PDB entry 6PC4 | X-ray diffraction, 2.60 A resolution | chains A and E of the 6 polymer chains in the assembly

Chain A:
Protein: Tubulin alpha-1B chain
From: Sus scrofa
UniProtKB: Q2XVP4 (TBA1B_PIG); residues 1-450 here = UniProt positions 1-450
Amino-acid sequence (450 residues; each row starts with the number of its first residue):
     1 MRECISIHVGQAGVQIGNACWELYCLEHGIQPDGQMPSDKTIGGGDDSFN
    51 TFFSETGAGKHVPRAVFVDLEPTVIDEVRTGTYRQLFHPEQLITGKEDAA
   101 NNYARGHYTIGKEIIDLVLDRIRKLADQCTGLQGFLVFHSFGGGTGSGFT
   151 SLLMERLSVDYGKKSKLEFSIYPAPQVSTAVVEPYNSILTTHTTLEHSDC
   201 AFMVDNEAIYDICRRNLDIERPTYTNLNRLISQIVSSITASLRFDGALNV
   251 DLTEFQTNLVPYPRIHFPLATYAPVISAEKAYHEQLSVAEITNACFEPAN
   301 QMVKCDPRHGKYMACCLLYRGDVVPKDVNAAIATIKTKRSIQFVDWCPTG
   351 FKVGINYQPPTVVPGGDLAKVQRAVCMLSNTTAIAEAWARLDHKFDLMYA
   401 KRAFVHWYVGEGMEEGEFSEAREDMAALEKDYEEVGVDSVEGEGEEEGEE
Unresolved in the structure: 438-450
Swiss-Prot annotation at these positions:
  - motif: M1 to C4 (MREC motif)
  - active site: E254
  - binding site (GTP): G10, Q11, A12, Q15, E71, A99, S140, G143, G144, T145, G146, T179, E183, N206, Y224, N228, L252
  - binding site (Mg(2+)): E71
  - modified residue: K40 (N6,N6,N6-trimethyllysine), S48 (Phosphoserine), S232 (Phosphoserine), Y282 (3'-nitrotyrosine), R339 (Omega-N-methylarginine), S439 (Phosphoserine), E443 (5-glutamyl polyglutamate), E445 (5-glutamyl polyglutamate)
  - cross-link (Glycyl lysine isopeptide (Lys-Gly)): K326 (interchain with G-Cter in ubiquitin), K370 (interchain with G-Cter in ubiquitin)
Metal / ion sites: Ca2+: D39, T41, G44, E55
Small-molecule neighbours:
  - GTP (guanosine-5'-triphosphate): G10, Q11, A12, Q15, I16, D69, D98, A99, A100, N101, S140, G142, G143, G144, T145, G146, I171, P173, V177, S178, T179, E183, N206, Y224, L227, N228, I231
  - O91 ([2-(4-methylphenyl)-1H-imidazol-4-yl](3,4,5-trimethoxyphenyl)methanone): N101, T179, A180, V181

Chain E:
Protein: Stathmin-4
From: Homo sapiens
UniProtKB: Q9H169 (STMN4_HUMAN); residues 5-145 here correspond to UniProt positions 49-189 (UniProt number = residue number + 44)
Amino-acid sequence (143 residues; each row starts with the number of its first residue):
     3 MADMEVIELNKCTSGQSFEVILKPPSFDGVPEFNASLPRRRDPSLEEIQK
    53 KLEAAEERRKYQEAELLKHLAEKREHEREVIQKAIEENNNFIKMAKEKLA
   103 QKMESNKENREAHLAAMLERLQEKDKHAEEVRKNKELKEEASR
Unresolved in the structure: 3-5, 29-43, 142-145
Construct notes: expression tag (3-4)
Swiss-Prot annotation at these positions:
  - modified residue: S46 (Phosphoserine)

Chain A / chain E interface:
Pairs across the interface - 68 pairs, chain A then chain E:
  H107(A) - K53(E)  hydrogen bond
  H107(A) - L54(E)
  Y108(A) - K53(E)
  Y108(A) - L54(E)  hydrophobic
  Y108(A) - A57(E)  hydrophobic
  T109(A) - R61(E)  hydrogen bond
  K112(A) - L54(E)
  K112(A) - E55(E)
  K112(A) - E58(E)  salt bridge
  L152(A) - I50(E)  hydrophobic
  L152(A) - L54(E)  hydrophobic
  E155(A) - I50(E)
  E155(A) - K53(E)  salt bridge
  R156(A) - L47(E)
  R156(A) - Q51(E)
  S158(A) - D44(E)
  V159(A) - P45(E)
  E196(A) - D44(E)
  H197(A) - P45(E)
  D245(A) - C14(E)
  D245(A) - S16(E)
  A247(A) - N12(E)
  A247(A) - S19(E)
  L248(A) - S19(E)
  P325(A) - Q18(E)
  P325(A) - F20(E)  hydrophobic
  N329(A) - M6(E)
  N329(A) - V8(E)
  N329(A) - F20(E)
  N329(A) - V22(E)
  I332(A) - M6(E)  hydrophobic
  I332(A) - V22(E)  hydrophobic
  A333(A) - M6(E)
  K336(A) - L24(E)
  D345(A) - P27(E)
  D345(A) - S28(E)  hydrogen bond (backbone-backbone)
  W346(A) - P27(E)
  C347(A) - P27(E)
  P348(A) - K25(E)
  P348(A) - P27(E)
  T349(A) - I23(E)
  T349(A) - L24(E)  hydrogen bond (backbone-backbone)
  T349(A) - K25(E)  hydrogen bond (backbone-backbone)
  G350(A) - V22(E)
  G350(A) - I23(E)
  F351(A) - E21(E)
  F351(A) - V22(E)  hydrogen bond (backbone-backbone)
  K352(A) - F20(E)
  K352(A) - E21(E)  salt bridge
  V353(A) - S19(E)
  V353(A) - F20(E)  hydrogen bond (backbone-backbone)
  G354(A) - Q18(E)
  G354(A) - S19(E)
  I355(A) - G17(E)
  I355(A) - Q18(E)  hydrogen bond (backbone-backbone)
  N356(A) - S16(E)
  Y357(A) - T15(E)
  Y357(A) - S16(E)  hydrogen bond (backbone-backbone)
  Y357(A) - G17(E)
  Y357(A) - Q18(E)  hydrogen bond
  V409(A) - Q64(E)  hydrogen bond (backbone-side chain)
  G410(A) - R61(E)
  G410(A) - Q64(E)
  E411(A) - R61(E)  hydrogen bond (backbone-side chain)
  G412(A) - A57(E)
  G412(A) - R60(E)  hydrogen bond (backbone-side chain)
  G412(A) - R61(E)
  E414(A) - R60(E)  salt bridge
Other interface residues (no listed pair), chain A (39 interface residues in all): G246, V328
Other interface residues (no listed pair), chain E (32 interface residues in all): P26, S46

Summary:
39 residues of chain A face 32 of chain E across their interface; the contacts include 13 hydrogen bonds and 4
salt bridges. Among the polar pairs are K112(A)-E58(E), E155(A)-K53(E) and K352(A)-E21(E). Chain A binds GTP
and compound O91.
Here chain A is Tubulin alpha-1B chain (Sus scrofa) and chain E is Stathmin-4 (Homo sapiens). Entry 6PC4
(Tubulin-RB3_SLD-TTL in complex with compound ABI-274) was determined by X-ray diffraction, deposited together
with 6AGK.
